Entry 7D08 (electron microscopy, 4.00 A resolution); this record covers chains I and J of the 12 polymer chains in the assembly.

Chain I (and J):
Protein: MCE family protein
From: Acinetobacter baumannii
Notes: chain J of this document is another copy of the same molecule, construct and numbering; everything in this record applies to it too
Reference sequence: V5V921 (V5V921_ACIBA); residues 1-222 here = UniProt positions 1-222
Sequence (222 residues; row label = number of the first residue in the row):
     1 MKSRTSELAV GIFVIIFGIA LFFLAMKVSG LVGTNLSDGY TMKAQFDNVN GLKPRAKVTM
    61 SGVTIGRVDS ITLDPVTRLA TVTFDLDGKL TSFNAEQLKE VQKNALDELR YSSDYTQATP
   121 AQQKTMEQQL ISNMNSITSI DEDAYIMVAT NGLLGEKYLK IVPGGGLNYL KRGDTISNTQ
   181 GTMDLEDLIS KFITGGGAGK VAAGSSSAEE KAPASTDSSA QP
Unresolved in the structure: 1-2, 194-222

Chain I / chain J interface:
Residue-residue contacts (30; chain I residue first):
  Ser-29(I) with Phe-23(J)
  Leu-31(I) with Lys-27(J)
  Asp-47(I) with Ser-61(J)
  Asn-48(I) with Ser-61(J); Gly-62(J)
  Val-49(I) with Ser-61(J); Gly-62(J)
  Asn-50(I) with Thr-59(J); Gly-62(J), hydrogen bond (backbone-backbone); Val-63(J)
  Gly-51(I) with Gly-62(J)
  Leu-73(I) with Val-63(J), hydrophobic; Leu-90(J)
  Pro-75(I) with Ser-92(J); Phe-93(J), hydrophobic; Gln-97(J); Ser-139(J), hydrogen bond (backbone-side chain)
  Val-76(I) with Gln-97(J); Glu-100(J)
  Arg-78(I) with Met-60(J); Ser-61(J); Asp-141(J), salt bridge; Pro-163(J)
  Leu-153(I) with Leu-153(J)
  Leu-154(I) with Leu-153(J), hydrophobic
  Glu-156(I) with Asn-151(J)
  Glu-186(I) with Met-147(J); Ala-149(J)
  Ile-189(I) with Phe-192(J), hydrophobic
  Ile-193(I) with Phe-192(J), hydrophobic
Interface residues without a listed pair, chain I (22 interface residues in all): Leu-52, Ile-71, Thr-72, Asp-184, Leu-185
Interface residues without a listed pair, chain J (27 interface residues in all): Phe-22, Val-148, Thr-150, Gly-152, Tyr-158, Gly-165, Leu-188

Summary:
22 residues of chain I and 27 residues of chain J are in contact, with 2 hydrogen bonds and 1 salt bridge.
Polar pairs include Arg-78(I)/Asp-141(J), Pro-75(I)/Ser-139(J) and Asn-50(I)/Gly-62(J).
Both chains are MCE family protein (Acinetobacter baumannii). Entry 7D08 (Acinetobacter MlaFEDB complex in
ATP-bound Vtrans1 conformation) was determined by electron microscopy (same publication as 7D06, 7D09 and
7D0A).
